Entry 1UPP (X-ray diffraction, 2.30 A resolution); this record covers chains I and J of the 8 polymer chains in the assembly.

== Chain I (and J) ==
Name: Ribulose bisphosphate carboxylase small chain
Organism: Spinacia oleracea
Notes: EC 4.1.1.39; chain J of this document is another copy of the same molecule, construct and numbering; everything in this record applies to it too
UniProtKB: Q43832 (RBS2_SPIOL); residues 1-123 here correspond to UniProt positions 58-180 (UniProt number = residue number + 57)
Sequence (123 residues; numbered 1 to 123; the number before each row is that of its first residue):
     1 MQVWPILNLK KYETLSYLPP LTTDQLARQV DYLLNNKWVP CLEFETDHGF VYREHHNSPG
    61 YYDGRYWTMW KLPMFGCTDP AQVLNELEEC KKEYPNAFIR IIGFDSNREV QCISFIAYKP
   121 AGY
Differences from the reference sequence: conflict Q2 (Lys59 in Q43832), I6 (Thr63 in Q43832), L7 (Gln64 in Q43832), L9 (Met66 in Q43832), K11 (Arg68 in Q43832), E109 (Gln166 in Q43832), I113 (Val170 in Q43832)

== Interface between chain I and chain J ==
Residue-residue contacts (10; chain I residue first):
  F44(I) - V3(J)  hydrophobic
  T46(I) - I6(J)
  T46(I) - L7(J)
  D47(I) - L7(J)
  T68(I) - I6(J)
  W70(I) - V3(J)  hydrophobic
  K71(I) - M1(J)
  K71(I) - V3(J)
  Y94(I) - P5(J)
  Y94(I) - I6(J)  hydrogen bond (side chain-backbone)
Interface residues without a listed pair, chain I (10 interface residues in all): M69, L72, E93
Interface residues without a listed pair, chain J (6 interface residues in all): W4

== Overview ==
10 residues of chain I and 6 residues of chain J are in contact; the contacts include 1 hydrogen bond. Its one
hydrogen-bonded contact is Y94(I)-I6(J).
Both chains are Ribulose bisphosphate carboxylase small chain (Spinacia oleracea). Entry 1UPP (SPINACH RUBISCO
IN COMPLEX WITH 2-CARBOXYARABINITOL 2 BISPHOSPHATE and Calcium) was determined by X-ray diffraction together
with 1UPM from the same study.
